5N5F - chains D and E of the 10 polymer chains in the assembly; structure by X-ray diffraction, 2.06 A resolution.

== Chain D (and E) ==
Name: encapsulated ferritin
Organism: Haliangium ochraceum
Notes: chain E of this document is another copy of the same molecule, construct and numbering; everything in this record applies to it too
UniProt: D0LZ73 (D0LZ73_HALO1); residues 3-98 here correspond to UniProt positions 2-97 (UniProt number = residue number - 1)
Sequence (98 residues; each row starts with the number of its first residue):
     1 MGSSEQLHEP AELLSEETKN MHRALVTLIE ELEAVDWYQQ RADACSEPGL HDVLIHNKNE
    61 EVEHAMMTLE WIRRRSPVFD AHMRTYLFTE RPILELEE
Unresolved in the structure: 1-5, 98
Sequence notes: initiating methionine (1); expression tag (2)
UniProt features mapped onto this chain:
  - binding site (Fe cation): E31, E61, H64

== Interface between chain D and chain E ==
Pairs across the interface (6):
  Q6(D) with H8(E)
  R23(D) with E9(E), salt bridge; L13(E)
  D52(D) with L94(E)
  H56(D) with L94(E); E97(E), salt bridge
Also at the interface, not in a pair above, chain D (6 interface residues in all): V53, E60
Also at the interface, not in a pair above, chain E (6 interface residues in all): I93

== In short ==
Chain D and chain E each contribute 6 residues to their interface; the contacts include 2 salt bridges. Among
the polar pairs are R23(D)-E9(E) and H56(D)-E97(E). UniProt lists 3 Fe cation-binding residues on chain D.
Both chains are encapsulated ferritin (Haliangium ochraceum). Entry 5N5F (Crystal structure of Haliangium
ochraceum encapsulated ferritin) was determined by X-ray diffraction together with 5N5E from the same study.
